6W8W - chains A and B of the 6 polymer chains in the assembly; structure by X-ray diffraction, 3.00 A resolution.

== Chain A (and B) ==
Molecule: DNA (cytosine-5)-methyltransferase 1
From: Mus musculus
Notes: EC 2.1.1.37; chain B of this document is another copy of the same molecule, construct and numbering; everything in this record applies to it too
Reference sequence: P13864 (DNMT1_MOUSE); residue numbers follow UniProt; this construct covers 731-1602
Chain sequence (873 residues; row label = number of the first residue in the row):
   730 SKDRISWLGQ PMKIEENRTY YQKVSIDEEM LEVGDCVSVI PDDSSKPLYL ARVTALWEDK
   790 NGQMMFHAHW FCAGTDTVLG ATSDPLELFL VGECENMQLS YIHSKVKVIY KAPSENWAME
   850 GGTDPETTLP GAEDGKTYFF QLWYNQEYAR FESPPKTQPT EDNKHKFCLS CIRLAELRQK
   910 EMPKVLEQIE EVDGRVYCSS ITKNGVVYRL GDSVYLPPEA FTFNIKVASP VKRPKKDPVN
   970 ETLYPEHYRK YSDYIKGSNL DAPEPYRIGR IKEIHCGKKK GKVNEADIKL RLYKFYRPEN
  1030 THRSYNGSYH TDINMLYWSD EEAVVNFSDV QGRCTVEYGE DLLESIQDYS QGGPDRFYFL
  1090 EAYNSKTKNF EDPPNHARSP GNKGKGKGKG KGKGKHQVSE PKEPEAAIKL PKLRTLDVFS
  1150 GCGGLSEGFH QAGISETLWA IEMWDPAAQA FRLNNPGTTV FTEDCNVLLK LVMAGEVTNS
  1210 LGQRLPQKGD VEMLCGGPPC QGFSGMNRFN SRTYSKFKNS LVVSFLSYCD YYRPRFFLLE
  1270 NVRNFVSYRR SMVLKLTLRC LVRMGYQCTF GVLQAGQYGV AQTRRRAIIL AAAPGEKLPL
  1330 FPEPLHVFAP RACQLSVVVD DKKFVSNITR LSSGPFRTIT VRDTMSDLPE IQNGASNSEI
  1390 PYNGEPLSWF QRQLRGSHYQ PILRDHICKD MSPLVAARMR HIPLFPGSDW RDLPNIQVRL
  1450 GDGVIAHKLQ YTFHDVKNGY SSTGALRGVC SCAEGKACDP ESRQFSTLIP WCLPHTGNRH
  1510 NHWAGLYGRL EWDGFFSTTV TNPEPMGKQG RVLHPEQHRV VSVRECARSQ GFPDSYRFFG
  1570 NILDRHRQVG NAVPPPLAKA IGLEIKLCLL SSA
Unresolved in the structure: 730-731, 852-863, 1112-1136, 1239-1242, 1601-1602 (chain B: 730-731, 852-866, 1112-1136, 1240-1242, 1601-1602)
Differences from the reference sequence: expression tag (730)
Metal / ion sites: Zn2+ site 1: His796, Cys823, Cys897, Cys900; Zn2+ site 2: Cys1479, Cys1481, Cys1487, His1504
Ligand contacts: S-adenosylhomocysteine (SAH): Phe1148, Ser1149, Gly1150, Cys1151, Gly1152, Gly1153, Leu1154, Ile1170, Glu1171, Met1172, Trp1173, Glu1192, Asp1193, Cys1194, Gly1226, Pro1228, Leu1250, Glu1269, Asn1580, Ala1581, Val1582
UniProt features mapped onto this chain:
  - region: Lys1112 to His1125 (7 X 2 AA tandem repeats of K-G)
  - active site: Cys1229
  - binding site (S-adenosyl-L-methionine): Ser1149, Gly1153, Leu1154, Glu1171, Met1172, Asp1193, Cys1194, Val1582
  - modified residue: Ser735 (Phosphoserine), Lys752 (N6-acetyllysine), Ser882 (Phosphoserine), Lys895 (N6-acetyllysine), Lys961 (N6-acetyllysine), Lys965 (N6-acetyllysine), Lys979 (N6-acetyllysine), Lys1114 (N6-acetyllysine), Lys1116 (N6-acetyllysine), Lys1118 (N6-acetyllysine), Lys1120 (N6-acetyllysine), Lys1122 (N6-acetyllysine), Lys1124 (N6-acetyllysine), Lys1352 (N6-acetyllysine), Lys1418 (N6-acetyllysine)
  - mutagenesis: Cys1229 (C1229W: Loss of activity)

== Chain A / chain B interface ==
Contacting residue pairs - 44 pairs, chain A then chain B:
  Asp772(A) - Tyr1243(B)
  Ser773(A) - Tyr1243(B)
  Ser774(A) - Thr811(B)
  Ser774(A) - Met1281(B)
  Ser774(A) - Arg1288(B)  hydrogen bond (backbone-side chain)
  Pro776(A) - Ala810(B)
  Pro776(A) - Thr811(B)
  Pro776(A) - Ser812(B)
  Pro776(A) - Pro814(B)
  Pro776(A) - Arg1292(B)
  Thr804(A) - Ala810(B)
  Ala810(A) - Thr804(B)
  Ser812(A) - Pro776(B)
  Pro814(A) - Pro776(B)
  Gly864(A) - Tyr867(B)
  Lys865(A) - Pro814(B)  hydrogen bond (side chain-backbone)
  Lys865(A) - Tyr867(B)
  Tyr980(A) - Val1465(B)  hydrophobic
  Tyr980(A) - Lys1466(B)
  Tyr1243(A) - Asp771(B)
  Tyr1243(A) - Asp772(B)
  Tyr1243(A) - Ser773(B)
  Tyr1243(A) - Ser774(B)
  Arg1279(A) - Asp1349(B)
  Arg1279(A) - Asp1350(B)
  Met1281(A) - Ser774(B)
  Arg1288(A) - Ser774(B)  hydrogen bond (side chain-backbone)
  Arg1288(A) - Pro776(B)
  Asp1350(A) - Arg1279(B)  salt bridge
  Val1465(A) - Tyr980(B)  hydrophobic
  Lys1466(A) - Tyr980(B)
  Lys1466(A) - Lys1466(B)
  Lys1466(A) - Asn1467(B)
  Asn1467(A) - Lys1466(B)
  Asn1467(A) - Asn1467(B)
  Asn1467(A) - Gly1468(B)
  Gly1468(A) - Asn1467(B)
  Gly1468(A) - Tyr1469(B)
  Tyr1469(A) - Tyr1469(B)  hydrogen bond (backbone-backbone)
  Tyr1469(A) - Ser1470(B)
  Tyr1469(A) - Ser1471(B)
  Ser1470(A) - Tyr1469(B)
  Ser1471(A) - Tyr1469(B)
  Arg1476(A) - Gly1468(B)
Other interface residues (no listed pair), chain A (28 interface residues in all): Asp771, Lys775, Thr811, Glu970
Other interface residues (no listed pair), chain B (32 interface residues in all): Lys775, Asp813, Leu815, Glu970, Ser1244, Arg1476

== In short ==
The interface between chain A and chain B involves 28 residues on one side and 32 on the other, with 4
hydrogen bonds and 1 salt bridge. Polar contacts include Asp1350(A)-Arg1279(B), Ser774(A)-Arg1288(B) and
Lys865(A)-Pro814(B). Ligands of chain A: S-adenosylhomocysteine.
Chain A and chain B are both DNA (cytosine-5)-methyltransferase 1 (Mus musculus); the structure, Crystal
structure of mouse DNMT1 in complex with CCG DNA, was determined by X-ray diffraction.
